Entry 8XXW (electron microscopy, 3.03 A resolution); this record covers chains A and E of the 4 polymer chains in the assembly.

[Chain A]
Protein: Processed angiotensin-converting enzyme 2
Source organism: Homo sapiens
UniProtKB: Q9BYF1 (ACE2_HUMAN); numbering as in UniProt (aligned over 19-599)
Amino-acid sequence (581 residues; numbered 19 to 599; the number before each row is that of its first residue):
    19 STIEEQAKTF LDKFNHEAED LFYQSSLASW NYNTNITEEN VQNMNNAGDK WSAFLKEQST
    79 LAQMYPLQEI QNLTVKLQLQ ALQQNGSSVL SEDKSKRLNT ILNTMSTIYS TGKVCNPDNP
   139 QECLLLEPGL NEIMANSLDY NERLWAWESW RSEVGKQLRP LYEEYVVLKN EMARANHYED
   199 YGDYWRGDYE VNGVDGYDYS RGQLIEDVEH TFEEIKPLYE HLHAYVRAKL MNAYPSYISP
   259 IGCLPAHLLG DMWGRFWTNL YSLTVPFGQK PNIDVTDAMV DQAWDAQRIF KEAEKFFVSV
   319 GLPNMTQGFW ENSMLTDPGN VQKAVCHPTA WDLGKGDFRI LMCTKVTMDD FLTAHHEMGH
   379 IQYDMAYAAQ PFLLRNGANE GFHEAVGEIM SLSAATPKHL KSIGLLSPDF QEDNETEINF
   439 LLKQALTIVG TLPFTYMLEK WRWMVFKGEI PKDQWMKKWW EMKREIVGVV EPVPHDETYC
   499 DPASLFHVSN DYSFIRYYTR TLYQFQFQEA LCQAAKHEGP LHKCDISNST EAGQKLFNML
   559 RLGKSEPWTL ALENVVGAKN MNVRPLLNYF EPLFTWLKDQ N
Unresolved in the structure: 128-143, 253-256
Curated features (UniProtKB/Swiss-Prot):
  - region (Interaction with SARS-CoV spike glycoprotein): Asp30 to Tyr41, Met82 to Pro84, Lys353 to Arg357
  - active site: Glu375 (Proton acceptor), His505 (Proton donor)
  - binding site (chloride): Arg169, Trp477, Lys481
  - binding site (substrate): Arg273, His345, Pro346, Tyr515
  - binding site (Zn(2+)): His374, His378, Glu402
  - glycosylation (N-linked (GlcNAc...) asparagine): Asn53, Asn90, Asn103, Asn322, Asn432, Asn546
  - mutagenesis: Ser19 (S19P: Increases slightly the interaction with RBD domain of SARS-CoV-2 spike protein), Gln24 to Lys26 (Slightly inhibits interaction with SARS-CoV spike glycoprotein), Gln24 (Q24T: Increases slightly the interaction with RBD domain of SARS-CoV-2 spike protein), Ala25 (A25V: Increases slightly the interaction with RBD domain of SARS-CoV-2 spike protein), Thr27 (T27Y: Increases slightly the interaction with RBD domain of SARS-CoV-2 spike protein. In sACE2.v2.2; increases interaction with RBD domain of SARS-CoV-2 spike protein ...), Leu29 (L29F: Increases slightly the interaction with RBD domain of SARS-CoV-2 spike protein), Lys31 (K31D: Abolishes interaction with SARS-CoV spike glycoprotein; K31Y: Increases slightly the interaction with RBD domain of SARS-CoV-2 spike protein), Asn33 (N33D: Increases slightly the interaction with RBD domain of SARS-CoV-2 spike protein), His34 (H34A: Increases slightly the interaction with RBD domain of SARS-CoV-2 spike protein), Glu37 (E37A: No effect on interaction with SARS-CoV spike glycoprotein), Asp38 (D38A: No effect on interaction with SARS-CoV spike glycoprotein), Leu39 (L39R: Increases slightly the interaction with RBD domain of SARS-CoV-2 spike protein), 47 further mutagenesis entries in UniProt
Disulfide bonds: Cys344-Cys361, Cys530-Cys542
Glycans and other covalent adducts: N-acetylglucosamine (NAG) linked to Asn90, Asn546
Metal / ion sites: Zn2+: His374, His378

[Chain E]
Protein: Spike protein S1
Source organism: Severe acute respiratory syndrome coronavirus 2
UniProtKB: P0DTC2 (SPIKE_SARS2); residue numbers follow UniProt; this construct covers 336-515
Amino-acid sequence (180 residues; numbered 336 to 515; the number before each row is that of its first residue):
   336 CPFGEVFNAT RFASVYAWNR KRISNCVADY SVLYNSASFS TFKCYGVSPT KLNDLCFTNV
   396 YADSFVIRGD EVRQIAPGQT GKIADYNYKL PDDFTGCVIA WNSNNLDSKV GGNYNYLYRL
   456 FRKSNLKPFE RDISTEIYQA GSTPCNGVEG FNCYFPLQSY GFQPTNGVGY QPYRVVVLSF
Unresolved in the structure: 359-365, 383-393
Curated features (UniProtKB/Swiss-Prot):
  - region: Arg403 to Asp405 (Integrin-binding motif), Asn448 to Phe456 (Immunodominant HLA epitope recognized by the CD8+)
  - glycosylation: Asn343 (N-linked (GlcNAc...) (complex) asparagine)
  - natural variant: Gly339 (G339D: In strain: Omicron/BA.1, Omicron/BA.2 and 4 more; G339H: In strain: Omicron/BA.2.75, Omicron/XBB.1.5 and 1 more), Arg346 (R346K: In strain: Mu/B.1.621; R346T: In strain: Omicron/BQ.1.1, Omicron/XBB.1.5 and 1 more), Leu368 (L368I: In strain: Omicron/XBB.1.5, Omicron/EG.5.1), Ser371 (S371F: In strain: Omicron/BA.2, Omicron/BA.2.12.1 and 6 more; S371L: In strain: Omicron/BA.1), Ser373 (S373P: In strain: Omicron/BA.1, Omicron/BA.2 and 7 more), Ser375 (S375F: In strain: Omicron/BA.1, Omicron/BA.2 and 7 more), Thr376 (T376A: In strain: Omicron/BA.2, Omicron/BA.2.12.1 and 5 more), Asp405 (D405N: In strain: Omicron/BA.2, Omicron/BA.2.12.1 and 6 more), Arg408 (R408S: In strain: Omicron/BA.2, Omicron/BA.2.12.1 and 6 more), Lys417 (K417N: In strain: Beta/B.1.351, Omicron/BA.1 and 8 more; K417T: In strain: Gamma/P.1), Asn440 (N440K: In strain: Omicron/BA.1, Omicron/BA.2 and 7 more), Lys444 (K444T: In strain: Omicron/BQ.1.1), 16 further natural variant entries in UniProt
  - mutagenesis: Asn343 (N343Q: Reduced viral infectivity), Leu452 (L452R: Increased resistance to neutralizing antibodies. Decreases HLA binding to NF9 epitope. Increased binding affinity to human ACE2), Tyr453 (Y453F: Decreased HLA binding to NF9 epitope. Increased binding affinity to human ACE2), Ala475 (A475V: Increased resistance to neutralizing antibodies), Val483 (V483A: Increased resistance to neutralizing antibodies), Glu484 (E484D: Increased replication in human TMEM106B overexpressing cells), Phe490 (F490L: Increased resistance to neutralizing antibodies and human covalescent sera neutralization), Gln493 (Q493N: Reduced host ACE2-binding affinity in vitro; Q493Y: Reduced host ACE2-binding affinity in vitro), Asn501 (N501T: Reduced host ACE2-binding affinity in vitro; N501Y: Increased binding affinity to human ACE2)
Disulfide bonds: Cys379-Cys432, Cys480-Cys488
Glycans and other covalent adducts: N-acetylglucosamine (NAG) linked to Asn343

[Chain A / chain E interface]
Residue-residue contacts - 33 pairs, chain A then chain E:
  Ser19(A) - Ala475(E)  hydrogen bond (backbone-backbone)
  Gln24(A) - Ala475(E)
  Gln24(A) - Asn487(E)  hydrogen bond
  Thr27(A) - Phe456(E)
  Thr27(A) - Tyr489(E)
  Phe28(A) - Tyr489(E)
  Asp30(A) - Lys417(E)  salt bridge
  Lys31(A) - Gln493(E)
  His34(A) - Tyr453(E)
  His34(A) - Leu455(E)
  Glu35(A) - Gln493(E)
  Glu37(A) - Tyr505(E)  hydrogen bond
  Asp38(A) - Tyr449(E)  hydrogen bond
  Asp38(A) - Gln498(E)
  Tyr41(A) - Thr500(E)
  Tyr41(A) - Asn501(E)  hydrogen bond
  Gln42(A) - Gly446(E)
  Gln42(A) - Tyr449(E)  hydrogen bond
  Gln42(A) - Gln498(E)
  Met82(A) - Phe486(E)  hydrophobic
  Tyr83(A) - Phe486(E)
  Tyr83(A) - Asn487(E)  hydrogen bond
  Tyr83(A) - Tyr489(E)
  Asn330(A) - Thr500(E)
  Lys353(A) - Gly496(E)  hydrogen bond (side chain-backbone)
  Lys353(A) - Gln498(E)
  Lys353(A) - Asn501(E)
  Lys353(A) - Gly502(E)  hydrogen bond (backbone-backbone)
  Lys353(A) - Tyr505(E)
  Gly354(A) - Gly502(E)
  Asp355(A) - Thr500(E)
  Arg357(A) - Thr500(E)
  Arg393(A) - Tyr505(E)
Also at the interface, not in a pair above, chain A (21 interface residues in all): Leu79
Also at the interface, not in a pair above, chain E (19 interface residues in all): Tyr473, Gly476

[Summary]
The interface between chain A and chain E involves 21 residues on one side and 19 on the other, with 9
hydrogen bonds and 1 salt bridge. Polar contacts include Asp30(A)-Lys417(E), Gln24(A)-Asn487(E) and
Glu37(A)-Tyr505(E). Covalently linked N-acetylglucosamine: at Asn90(A) and Asn546(A).
Here chain A is Processed angiotensin-converting enzyme 2 (Homo sapiens) and chain E is Spike protein S1
(Severe acute respiratory syndrome coronavirus 2). Entry 8XXW (Fab M2-7 complexed with SARS-Cov2 RBD and human
ACE2) was determined by electron microscopy.
